PDB entry 6KQE | X-ray diffraction, 3.30 A resolution | chains A and B of the 9 polymer chains in the assembly

== Chain A (and B) ==
Molecule: DNA-directed RNA polymerase subunit alpha
Source organism: Thermus thermophilus (strain HB8 / ATCC 27634 / DSM 579)
Notes: EC 2.7.7.6; chain B of this document is another copy of the same molecule, construct and numbering; everything in this record applies to it too
Reference sequence: Q5SHR6 (RPOA_THET8); residues 1-315 here = UniProt positions 1-315
Amino-acid sequence (315 residues; each row starts with the number of its first residue):
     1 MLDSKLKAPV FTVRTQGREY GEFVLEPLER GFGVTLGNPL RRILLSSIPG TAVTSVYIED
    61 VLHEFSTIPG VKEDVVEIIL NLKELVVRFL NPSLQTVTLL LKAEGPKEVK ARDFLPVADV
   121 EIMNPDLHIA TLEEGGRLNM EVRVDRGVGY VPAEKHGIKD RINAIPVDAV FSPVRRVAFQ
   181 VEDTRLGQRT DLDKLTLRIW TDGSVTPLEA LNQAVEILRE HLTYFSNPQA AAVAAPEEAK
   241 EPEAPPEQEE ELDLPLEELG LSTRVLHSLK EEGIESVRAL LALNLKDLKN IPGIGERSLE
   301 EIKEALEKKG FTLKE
Disordered / not traced: 1-3, 235-315 (chain B: 1, 229-315)

== Chain A / chain B interface ==
Residue-residue contacts (57):
  Ala8(A) with Tyr224(B), hydrophobic
  Pro9(A) with Tyr224(B)
  Phe11(A) with Tyr224(B); Phe225(B); Pro228(B)
  Val13(A) with Pro228(B), hydrophobic
  Leu25(A) with Tyr224(B)
  Leu28(A) with His221(B)
  Gly31(A) with Arg42(B), hydrogen bond (backbone-side chain)
  Phe32(A) with Ser47(B); Ile217(B), hydrophobic; His221(B)
  Val34(A) with Arg42(B)
  Thr35(A) with Pro39(B); Arg42(B), hydrogen bond; Ile43(B)
  Leu36(A) with Leu218(B), hydrophobic; His221(B)
  Pro39(A) with Thr35(B); Pro39(B), hydrophobic
  Leu40(A) with Phe225(B), hydrophobic
  Arg42(A) with Gly31(B), hydrogen bond (side chain-backbone); Val34(B); Thr35(B), hydrogen bond
  Ile43(A) with Phe32(B), hydrophobic
  Ser47(A) with Phe32(B)
  His156(A) with Leu2(B)
  Ile158(A) with Leu2(B), hydrophobic
  Phe171(A) with Leu2(B), hydrophobic
  Leu211(A) with Phe225(B), hydrophobic
  Val215(A) with Leu222(B)
  Ile217(A) with Phe32(B), hydrophobic
  Leu218(A) with Leu36(B), hydrophobic; Leu222(B), hydrophobic
  Arg219(A) with Arg219(B); Leu222(B)
  His221(A) with Phe32(B); Leu36(B)
  Leu222(A) with Leu218(B), hydrophobic; Arg219(B); Leu222(B), hydrophobic
  Tyr224(A) with Pro9(B), hydrophobic; Phe11(B); Leu25(B)
  Phe225(A) with Phe11(B); Leu25(B), hydrophobic; Leu40(B), hydrophobic
  Asn227(A) with Phe11(B)
  Pro228(A) with Phe11(B), hydrophobic; Val13(B), hydrophobic
  Gln229(A) with Phe11(B), hydrogen bond (backbone-backbone); Thr12(B); Val13(B), hydrogen bond (backbone-backbone)
  Ala230(A) with Val13(B)
  Ala231(A) with Thr12(B); Val13(B), hydrogen bond (backbone-backbone); Arg14(B)
Also at the interface, not in a pair above, chain A (40 interface residues in all): Ser46, Asp145, Arg146, Gly147, Val151, Leu197, Val233
Also at the interface, not in a pair above, chain B (31 interface residues in all): Leu28, Ser46, Leu211, Val215, Ser226, Asn227

== In short ==
40 residues of chain A face 31 of chain B across their interface; the contacts include 7 hydrogen bonds. Polar
pairs include Gly31(A)-Arg42(B), Thr35(A)-Arg42(B) and Gln229(A)-Phe11(B).
Both chains are DNA-directed RNA polymerase subunit alpha (Thermus thermophilus (strain HB8 / ATCC 27634 / DSM
579)). Entry 6KQE (Thermus thermophilus initial transcription complex comprising sigma A and 5'-OH RNA of 4
nt) was determined by X-ray diffraction, deposited together with 6KQD, 6KQF, 6KQG, 6KQH, 6KQL, 6KQM and 6
further entries.
